Entry 6VOJ (electron microscopy, 4.34 A resolution (low resolution: residue-level contacts below are approximate; hydrogen-bond / salt-bridge calls are withheld)); this record covers chains W and X of the 26 polymer chains in the assembly.

[Chain W (and X)]
Molecule: ATP synthase subunit c, chloroplastic
Organism: Spinacia oleracea
Notes: chain X of this document is another copy of the same molecule, construct and numbering; everything in this record applies to it too
Reference sequence: P69447 (ATPH_SPIOL); residues 1-81 here = UniProt positions 1-81
Sequence (81 residues; numbered 1 to 81; the number before each row is that of its first residue):
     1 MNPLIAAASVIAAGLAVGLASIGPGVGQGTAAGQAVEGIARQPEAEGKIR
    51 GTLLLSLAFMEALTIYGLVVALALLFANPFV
Disordered / not traced: 1-2
UniProt features mapped onto this chain:
  - site: Glu61 (Reversibly protonated during proton transport)
  - modified residue: Met1 (N-formylmethionine)

[Interface between chain W and chain X]
Contacting residue pairs (83):
  Leu4(W) - Leu4(X)
  Ile5(W) - Pro3(X)
  Ile5(W) - Ala6(X)
  Ala8(W) - Ala7(X)
  Ala8(W) - Val10(X)
  Ser9(W) - Val10(X)
  Ile11(W) - Ile11(X)
  Ala12(W) - Val10(X)
  Ala12(W) - Ile11(X)
  Ala12(W) - Gly14(X)
  Leu15(W) - Ile11(X)
  Leu15(W) - Gly14(X)
  Leu15(W) - Leu15(X)
  Ala16(W) - Gly18(X)
  Leu19(W) - Gly18(X)
  Leu19(W) - Leu19(X)
  Leu19(W) - Ser21(X)
  Ala20(W) - Ser21(X)
  Gly23(W) - Ser21(X)
  Gly23(W) - Ile22(X)
  Gly23(W) - Gly25(X)
  Gly23(W) - Val26(X)
  Pro24(W) - Ser21(X)
  Pro24(W) - Gly25(X)
  Val26(W) - Val26(X)
  Gly27(W) - Gly25(X)
  Gly27(W) - Gly29(X)
  Thr30(W) - Gly29(X)
  Thr30(W) - Thr30(X)
  Ala31(W) - Gly29(X)
  Ala31(W) - Ala32(X)
  Ala31(W) - Gly33(X)
  Gln34(W) - Gly33(X)
  Gln34(W) - Gln34(X)
  Gln34(W) - Glu37(X)
  Ala35(W) - Val36(X)
  Glu37(W) - Glu37(X)
  Gly38(W) - Glu37(X)
  Gly38(W) - Ala40(X)
  Arg41(W) - Ala40(X)
  Arg41(W) - Arg41(X)
  Gln42(W) - Ala40(X)
  Gln42(W) - Pro43(X)
  Glu44(W) - Pro43(X)
  Lys48(W) - Ile39(X)
  Lys48(W) - Pro43(X)
  Lys48(W) - Glu46(X)
  Ile49(W) - Val36(X)
  Thr52(W) - Val36(X)
  Thr52(W) - Arg50(X)
  Leu55(W) - Leu54(X)
  Ser56(W) - Ala32(X)
  Phe59(W) - Gln28(X)
  Phe59(W) - Leu54(X)
  Phe59(W) - Leu57(X)
  Phe59(W) - Glu61(X)
  Met60(W) - Gly25(X)
  Met60(W) - Gln28(X)
  Met60(W) - Gly29(X)
  Ala62(W) - Glu61(X)
  Leu63(W) - Ser21(X)
  Leu63(W) - Pro24(X)
  Leu63(W) - Gly25(X)
  Leu63(W) - Gln28(X)
  Leu63(W) - Glu61(X)
  Leu63(W) - Thr64(X)
  Tyr66(W) - Glu61(X)
  Tyr66(W) - Thr64(X)
  Tyr66(W) - Ile65(X)
  Tyr66(W) - Leu68(X)
  Gly67(W) - Val17(X)
  Val70(W) - Ala13(X)
  Val70(W) - Val17(X)
  Val70(W) - Leu68(X)
  Val70(W) - Ala71(X)
  Val70(W) - Leu72(X)
  Ala73(W) - Leu75(X)
  Leu74(W) - Leu75(X)
  Pro79(W) - Phe76(X)
  Phe80(W) - Val10(X)
  Phe80(W) - Leu74(X)
  Phe80(W) - Leu75(X)
  Phe80(W) - Asn78(X)
Interface residues without a listed pair, chain W (43 interface residues in all): Ser21, Ile22, Ala45, Ala77
Interface residues without a listed pair, chain X (48 interface residues in all): Ser9, Glu44, Leu53, Ala58, Val81

[Overview]
43 residues of chain W face 48 of chain X across their interface.
Both chains are ATP synthase subunit c, chloroplastic (Spinacia oleracea). Entry 6VOJ (Chloroplast ATP
synthase (R3, CF1FO)) was determined by electron microscopy, deposited together with 6VM1, 6VM4, 6VMB, 6VMD,
6VMG, 6VOF and 8 further entries.
